4U5F - chains E and F of the 6 polymer chains in the assembly; structure by X-ray diffraction, 3.70 A resolution.

== Chain E (and F) ==
Protein: Con-ikot-ikot
Source organism: Conus striatus
Notes: chain F of this document is another copy of the same molecule, construct and numbering; everything in this record applies to it too
UniProt: P0CB20 (CONII_CONST); residues 1-86 here correspond to UniProt positions 38-123 (UniProt number = residue number + 37)
Sequence (90 residues; row label = number of the first residue in the row; numbers below 1 keep their minus sign (Gly-3 is residue -3)):
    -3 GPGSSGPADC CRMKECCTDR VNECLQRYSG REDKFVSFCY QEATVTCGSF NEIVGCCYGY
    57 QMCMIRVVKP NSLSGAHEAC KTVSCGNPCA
Not modelled in the structure: -3 to 1
Disulfide bonds: Cys12-Cys43, Cys13-Cys52, Cys20-Cys35, Cys53-Cys81, Cys59-Cys76
Construct notes: expression tag (-3 to 0)
Swiss-Prot annotation at these positions:
  - site (Interaction with glutamate receptor 2 (GRIA2)): Gln37, Glu48, Ala75

== Chain E / chain F interface ==
Residue-residue contacts - 25 pairs, chain E then chain F:
  Ala4(E) - Ser80(F)
  Ala4(E) - Cys81(F)
  Ala4(E) - Gly82(F)  hydrogen bond (backbone-backbone)
  Asp5(E) - Lys10(F)  salt bridge
  Asp5(E) - Ser80(F)
  Asp5(E) - Cys81(F)
  Cys6(E) - Cys6(F)  disulfide
  Cys6(E) - Cys7(F)
  Cys7(E) - Cys6(F)
  Cys7(E) - Cys7(F)  disulfide
  Lys10(E) - Asp5(F)  salt bridge
  Phe46(E) - Gly82(F)
  Phe46(E) - Asn83(F)
  Phe46(E) - Pro84(F)
  Ser80(E) - Pro3(F)
  Ser80(E) - Asp5(F)
  Ser80(E) - Arg8(F)  hydrogen bond
  Cys81(E) - Asp5(F)
  Gly82(E) - Pro3(F)
  Gly82(E) - Phe46(F)
  Asn83(E) - Phe46(F)
  Pro84(E) - Phe46(F)
  Pro84(E) - Cys85(F)
  Cys85(E) - Phe46(F)  hydrophobic
  Cys85(E) - Cys85(F)  disulfide
Other interface residues (no listed pair), chain E (15 interface residues in all): Pro3, Thr78, Val79
Other interface residues (no listed pair), chain F (15 interface residues in all): Ala4, Val79
Cross-chain cystine bridges: Cys6(E)-Cys6(F), Cys7(E)-Cys7(F), Cys85(E)-Cys85(F)

== Overview ==
Chain E and chain F each contribute 15 residues to their interface; the contacts include 3 disulfide bonds, 2
hydrogen bonds and 2 salt bridges. Polar contacts include Asp5(E)-Lys10(F), Ser80(E)-Arg8(F) and
Ala4(E)-Gly82(F).
Both chains are Con-ikot-ikot (Conus striatus). Entry 4U5F (Crystal structure of GluA2, con-ikot-ikot snail
toxin, partial agonist KA and postitive modulator (R,R)-2b complex, GluA2cryst2 ...) was determined by X-ray
diffraction together with 4U5B, 4U5C, 4U5D and 4U5E from the same study.
